Entry 1B1I (X-ray diffraction, 1.80 A resolution); this record covers chain A.

[Chain A]
Name: Hydrolase angiogenin
Organism: Homo sapiens
UniProt: P03950 (ANGI_HUMAN); residues 1-123 here = UniProt positions 1-123
Amino-acid sequence (123 residues; numbered 1 to 123; the number before each row is that of its first residue):
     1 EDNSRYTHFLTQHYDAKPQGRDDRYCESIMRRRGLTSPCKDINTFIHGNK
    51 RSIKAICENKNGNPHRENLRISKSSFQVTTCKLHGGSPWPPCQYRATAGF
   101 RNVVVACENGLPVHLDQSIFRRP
Modified residues: E1 (pyroglutamic acid; PCA)
Disulfide bonds: C26-C81, C39-C92, C57-C107

[Overview]
Chain A is Hydrolase angiogenin (Homo sapiens); the structure, Crystal structure of human angiogenin, was
determined by X-ray diffraction together with 1B1E, 1B1J and 2ANG from the same study.
